9V5H - chains E and F of the 12 polymer chains in the assembly; structure by electron microscopy, 4.00 A resolution.

# Chain E (and F)
Name: Bifunctional polymyxin resistance protein ArnA
Source organism: Escherichia coli
Notes: EC 2.1.2.13, 1.1.1.305; chain F of this document is another copy of the same molecule, construct and numbering; everything in this record applies to it too
UniProtKB: P77398 (ARNA_ECOLI); numbering as in UniProt (aligned over 1-300)
Amino-acid sequence (300 residues; row label = number of the first residue in the row):
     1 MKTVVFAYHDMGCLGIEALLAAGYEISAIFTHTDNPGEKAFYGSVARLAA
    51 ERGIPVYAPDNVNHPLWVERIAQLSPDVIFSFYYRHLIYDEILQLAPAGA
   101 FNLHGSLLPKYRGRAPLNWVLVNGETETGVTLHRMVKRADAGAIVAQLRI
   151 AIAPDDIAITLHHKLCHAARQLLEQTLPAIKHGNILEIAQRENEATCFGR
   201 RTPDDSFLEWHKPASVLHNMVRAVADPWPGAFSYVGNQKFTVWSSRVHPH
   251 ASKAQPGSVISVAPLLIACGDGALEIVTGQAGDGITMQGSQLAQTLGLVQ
Unresolved in the structure: 35-40, 250-252
UniProt features mapped onto this chain:
  - active site: H104 (Proton donor)
  - binding site ((6R)-10-formyltetrahydrofolate): H86 to I88, R114, V136 to D140
  - site: N102 (Transition state stabilizer), D140 (Raises pKa of active site His)
  - mutagenesis: N102 (N102A: No formyltransferase activity), H104 (H104A: 25-fold lower formyltransferase activity; H104K: Less than 1% residual formyltransferase activity), D140 (D140A/N: Less than 1% residual formyltransferase activity)
Reported in the primary citation:
  - conformationally variable residues (loop rearrangement): P65 to S75

# Interface between chain E and chain F
Pairs across the interface (8):
  A50(E) - T278(F)
  P55(E) - M287(F)  hydrophobic
  V277(E) - A50(F)
  D283(E) - D34(F)
  I285(E) - V56(F)  hydrophobic
  T286(E) - A46(F)
  M287(E) - P55(F)  hydrophobic
  M287(E) - V56(F)
Also at the interface, not in a pair above, chain E (13 interface residues in all): D34, A46, V56, A58, T278, Q288
Also at the interface, not in a pair above, chain F (11 interface residues in all): I54, A58, I285, T286

# In short
The interface between chain E and chain F involves 13 residues on one side and 11 on the other. Curated
annotation (UniProt) lists active-site residue H104(E), 9 (6R)-10-formyltetrahydrofolate-binding residues and
3 mutagenesis sites on chain E. From the paper: conformational variability at P65(E).
Chain E and chain F are both Bifunctional polymyxin resistance protein ArnA (Escherichia coli); the structure,
cryo-EM structure of hexameric ArnA, was determined by electron microscopy (same publication as 9V5R).
